8JR8 - chains A and B of the 8 polymer chains in the assembly; structure by electron microscopy, 3.48 A resolution.

Chain A:
Name: Piwi domain-containing protein
From: Maribacter polysiphoniae
UniProtKB: A0A316E3U6 (A0A316E3U6_9FLAO); residues 1-507 here = UniProt positions 1-507
Amino-acid sequence (507 residues; numbered 1 to 507; the number before each row is that of its first residue):
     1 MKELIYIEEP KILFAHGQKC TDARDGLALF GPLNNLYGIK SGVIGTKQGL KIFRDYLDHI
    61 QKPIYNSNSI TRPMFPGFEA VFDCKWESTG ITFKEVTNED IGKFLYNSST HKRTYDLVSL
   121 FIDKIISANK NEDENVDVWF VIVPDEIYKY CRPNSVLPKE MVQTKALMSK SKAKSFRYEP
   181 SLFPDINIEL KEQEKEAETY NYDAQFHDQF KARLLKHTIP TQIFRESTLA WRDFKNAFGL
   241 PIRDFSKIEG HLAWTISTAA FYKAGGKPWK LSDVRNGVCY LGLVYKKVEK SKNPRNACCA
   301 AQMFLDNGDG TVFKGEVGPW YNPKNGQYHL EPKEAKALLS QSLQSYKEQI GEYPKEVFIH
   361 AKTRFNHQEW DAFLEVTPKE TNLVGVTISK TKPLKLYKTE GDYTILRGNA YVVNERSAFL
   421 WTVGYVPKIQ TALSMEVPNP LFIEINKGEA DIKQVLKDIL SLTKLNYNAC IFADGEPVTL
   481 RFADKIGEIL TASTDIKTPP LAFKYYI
Unresolved in the structure: 153-203, 507

Chain B:
Name: TIR domain-containing protein
From: Maribacter polysiphoniae
UniProtKB: A0A316E683 (A0A316E683_9FLAO); residues 1-452 here = UniProt positions 1-452
Amino-acid sequence (452 residues; row label = number of the first residue in the row):
     1 MRNKIFISHA TPDDNDFTRW LALKLIGLGY EVWCDILFLD KGVDFWSNIE KVIREDTCKF
    61 LLVSSSYSNQ REGVLKELAV AAKVKKQLKD DKFIIPLAID EQLSYDDINI DIVRLNAIDF
   121 KMSWARGLKD ILEAFEKQKV PKEVADASKS NLLYQQIFLH DKSVIEKEEI YDSNWLSILS
   181 FPEELRFHEY NWMLPKRFDV RELTFPAVRY KNYLCTFAWA YDFTYHLPKT ETYHKSKTIR
   241 IPTEEILSGS YDSNFIRNAE CKRLIVQLLN KAFELRMKDK EVQEYEMSNK TAYWLEKGKL
   301 EKDKFEKTML VGKQKDKNWH FAISGASKLY PFPVLMISSH IFFTADGKKL IDSSSVQHSS
   361 RRRQGKNWWN NTWRTKLLAF IKYLSDDDTS FYLEMGSEEK VFVSNEPVKF KGNVSYNIPE
   421 KNTLEEEAEL SGFNQGEDIE ELEELIENLE AE
Unresolved in the structure: 1-166, 419-452

How chain A and chain B interact:
Pairs across the interface - 67 pairs, chain A then chain B:
  Met1(A) - Lys409(B)  hydrogen bond (backbone-backbone)
  Met1(A) - Phe410(B)
  Lys2(A) - Phe332(B)
  Lys2(A) - Lys409(B)  hydrogen bond (backbone-backbone)
  Lys2(A) - Phe410(B)
  Lys2(A) - Lys411(B)  hydrogen bond (backbone-backbone)
  Glu3(A) - Lys411(B)
  Glu3(A) - Asn413(B)
  Leu4(A) - Tyr171(B)  hydrophobic
  Leu4(A) - Phe410(B)  hydrophobic
  Leu4(A) - Lys411(B)
  Leu4(A) - Gly412(B)
  Tyr6(A) - Val414(B)  hydrophobic
  Lys392(A) - Met336(B)
  Pro393(A) - Asn174(B)
  Pro393(A) - Trp175(B)  hydrogen bond (backbone-side chain)
  Pro393(A) - Met336(B)
  Leu394(A) - Ser173(B)
  Leu394(A) - Asn174(B)
  Leu394(A) - Trp175(B)
  Lys395(A) - Asp172(B)
  Lys395(A) - Ser173(B)
  Lys395(A) - Asn174(B)  hydrogen bond (backbone-side chain)
  Leu396(A) - Tyr171(B)  hydrophobic
  Leu396(A) - Asp172(B)
  Leu396(A) - Ser173(B)
  Leu396(A) - Phe410(B)  hydrophobic
  Tyr397(A) - Ile170(B)
  Tyr397(A) - Tyr171(B)
  Tyr397(A) - Asp172(B)  hydrogen bond (backbone-backbone)
  Tyr397(A) - Asn370(B)
  Tyr397(A) - Arg374(B)
  Tyr397(A) - Leu377(B)  hydrophobic
  Lys398(A) - Glu169(B)  salt bridge
  Lys398(A) - Tyr171(B)
  Lys398(A) - Asp172(B)
  Lys398(A) - Asn370(B)  hydrogen bond (backbone-side chain)
  Lys398(A) - Asn371(B)
  Lys398(A) - Arg374(B)
  Thr399(A) - Ile170(B)
  Thr399(A) - Asp172(B)
  Thr399(A) - Asn371(B)
  Thr399(A) - Arg374(B)  hydrogen bond (backbone-side chain)
  Glu400(A) - Glu169(B)
  Glu400(A) - Ile170(B)
  Gly401(A) - Asn370(B)  hydrogen bond (backbone-side chain)
  Gly401(A) - Asn371(B)  hydrogen bond (backbone-side chain)
  Asp402(A) - Trp369(B)
  Asp402(A) - Asn370(B)  hydrogen bond (backbone-backbone)
  Asp402(A) - Asn371(B)  hydrogen bond (side chain-backbone)
  Tyr403(A) - Trp369(B)
  Tyr403(A) - Asn370(B)  hydrogen bond (backbone-side chain)
  Thr404(A) - Asn370(B)
  Ile405(A) - Tyr171(B)  hydrophobic
  Tyr411(A) - Phe332(B)
  Tyr411(A) - Phe410(B)  hydrophobic
  Val413(A) - Pro331(B)  hydrophobic
  Asn414(A) - Tyr330(B)  hydrogen bond
  Ser417(A) - Tyr330(B)  hydrogen bond
  Tyr425(A) - Asn417(B)
  Pro427(A) - Tyr416(B)  hydrophobic
  Met435(A) - Gly365(B)
  Met435(A) - Lys366(B)
  Met435(A) - Asn367(B)
  Met435(A) - Trp368(B)
  Glu436(A) - Arg362(B)  salt bridge
  Phe442(A) - Tyr330(B)  hydrophobic
Interface residues without a listed pair, chain A (32 interface residues in all): Leu406, Asn409, Phe419, Glu444
Interface residues without a listed pair, chain B (32 interface residues in all): Thr372, Trp373, Ile418

Overview:
Chain A and chain B each contribute 32 residues to their interface, with 15 hydrogen bonds and 2 salt bridges.
Among the polar pairs are Lys398(A)-Glu169(B), Glu436(A)-Arg362(B) and Pro393(A)-Trp175(B).
Chain A is Piwi domain-containing protein and chain B is TIR domain-containing protein, both from Maribacter
polysiphoniae; the structure, MapSPARTA dimer bound with guide-target, was determined by electron microscopy.
